Entry 8JKE (electron microscopy, 3.67 A resolution); this record covers chains J and O of the 13 polymer chains in the assembly.

[Chain J]
Protein: Regulatory protein AfsR
Source organism: Streptomyces coelicolor A3(2)
UniProt: P25941 (AFSR_STRCO); numbering as in UniProt (aligned over 1-993)
Sequence (1013 residues; numbered -19 to 993; the number before each row is that of its first residue; numbers below 1 keep their minus sign (Met-19 is residue -19)):
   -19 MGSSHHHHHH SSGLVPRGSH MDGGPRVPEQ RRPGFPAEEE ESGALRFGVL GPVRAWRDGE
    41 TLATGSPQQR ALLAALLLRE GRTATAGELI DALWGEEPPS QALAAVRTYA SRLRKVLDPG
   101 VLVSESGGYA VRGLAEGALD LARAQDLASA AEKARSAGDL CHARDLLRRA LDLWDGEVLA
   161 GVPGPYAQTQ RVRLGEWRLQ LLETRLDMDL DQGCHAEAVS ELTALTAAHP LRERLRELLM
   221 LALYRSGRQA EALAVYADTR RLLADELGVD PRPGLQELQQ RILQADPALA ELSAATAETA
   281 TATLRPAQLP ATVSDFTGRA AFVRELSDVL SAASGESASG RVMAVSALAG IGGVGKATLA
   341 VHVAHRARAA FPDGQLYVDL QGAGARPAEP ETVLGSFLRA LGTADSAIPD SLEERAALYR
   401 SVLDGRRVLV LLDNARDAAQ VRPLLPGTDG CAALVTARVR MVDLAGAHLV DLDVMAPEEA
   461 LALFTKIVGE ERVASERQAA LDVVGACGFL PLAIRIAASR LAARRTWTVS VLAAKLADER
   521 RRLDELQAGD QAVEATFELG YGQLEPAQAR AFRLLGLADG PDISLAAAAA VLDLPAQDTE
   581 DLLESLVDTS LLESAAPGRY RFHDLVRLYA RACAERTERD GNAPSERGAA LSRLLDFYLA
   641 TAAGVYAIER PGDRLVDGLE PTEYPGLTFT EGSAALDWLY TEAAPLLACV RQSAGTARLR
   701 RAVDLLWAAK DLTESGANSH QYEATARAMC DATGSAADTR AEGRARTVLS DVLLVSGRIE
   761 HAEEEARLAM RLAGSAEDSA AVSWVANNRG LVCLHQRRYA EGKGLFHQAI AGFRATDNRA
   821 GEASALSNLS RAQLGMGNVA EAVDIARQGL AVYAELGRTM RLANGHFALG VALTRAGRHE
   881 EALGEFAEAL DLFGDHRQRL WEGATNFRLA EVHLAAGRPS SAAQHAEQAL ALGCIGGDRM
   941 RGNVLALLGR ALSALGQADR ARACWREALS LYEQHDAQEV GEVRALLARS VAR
Unresolved in the structure: -19 to 16, 271-993
Sequence notes: initiating methionine (-19); expression tag (-18 to 0); engineered mutation Ala337 (Thr in P25941)
Curated features (UniProtKB/Swiss-Prot):
  - DNA-binding region: Ala17 to Gly113 (OmpR/PhoB-type), Gln796 to Ala811 (H-T-H motif), Gln974 to Ala988 (H-T-H motif)
Reported in the primary citation:
  - mutagenesis - E176A, L211A, L243A: decreased expression
  - mutagenesis - E176A, L211A, L243A: decreased stability

[Chain O]
Molecule: 65-nt DNA strand
Sequence (65 nucleotides; row label = number of the first residue in the row):
     1 GTAGCCGGAG CGTTCAGCGT TCGTTTATCT CCCCCTGGCA CTGTCATCTC CGTCAGACCG
    61 TCGCA
Unresolved in the structure: 1-4

[Interface between chain J and chain O]
Residue-residue contacts (12):
  Gly45(J) - DC11(O)  phosphate contact
  Ser46(J) - DC11(O)  hydrogen bond to the phosphate
  Ser46(J) - DG12(O)  hydrogen bond to the phosphate
  Pro47(J) - DC11(O)  phosphate contact
  Gln48(J) - DG12(O)  phosphate contact
  Gln48(J) - DT13(O)  hydrogen bond to the phosphate
  Trp74(J) - DT13(O)  phosphate contact
  Pro79(J) - DT14(O)  phosphate contact
  Ser80(J) - DT14(O)  hydrogen bond to the phosphate
  Gln81(J) - DT14(O)  phosphate contact
  Tyr89(J) - DG12(O)  phosphate contact
  Tyr89(J) - DT13(O)  base contact
Also at the interface, not in a pair above, chain J (12 interface residues in all): Ala84, Ala85, Arg92
Also at the interface, not in a pair above, chain O (5 interface residues in all): DC15

[Overview]
The interface between chain J and chain O involves 12 residues on one side and 5 on the other; the contacts
include 4 hydrogen bonds. Among the polar pairs are Ser46(J)-DC11(O), Ser46(J)-DG12(O) and Gln48(J)-DT13(O).
From the paper: E176A, L211A and L243A of chain J reduce expression; E176A, L211A and L243A of chain J reduce
stability.
Here chain J is Regulatory protein AfsR (Streptomyces coelicolor A3(2)) and chain O is a 65-nt DNA strand.
Entry 8JKE (AfsR(T337A) transcription activation complex) was determined by electron microscopy (same
publication as 8HVR).
